PDB entry 3LZF | X-ray diffraction, 2.80 A resolution | chains A and B of the 4 polymer chains in the assembly

Chain A:
Name: Hemagglutinin, HA1 Subunit
Organism: Influenza A virus
Notes: fragment: Ectodomain HA1, residues 18-344
Reference sequence: Q9WFX3 (HEMA_I18A0); the construct lacks a stretch of the UniProt sequence, so the offset changes along the chain: 11-54 = UniProt 18-61; 55-83 = UniProt 63-91; 84-95 = UniProt 93-104; 96-125 = UniProt 106-135; 3 more segments
Amino-acid sequence (331 residues; numbered 7 to 329 plus 8 insertion-coded residues; the number before each row is that of its first residue; a row labelled like 125A-125C holds insertion residues (125A, then the next letters in order)):
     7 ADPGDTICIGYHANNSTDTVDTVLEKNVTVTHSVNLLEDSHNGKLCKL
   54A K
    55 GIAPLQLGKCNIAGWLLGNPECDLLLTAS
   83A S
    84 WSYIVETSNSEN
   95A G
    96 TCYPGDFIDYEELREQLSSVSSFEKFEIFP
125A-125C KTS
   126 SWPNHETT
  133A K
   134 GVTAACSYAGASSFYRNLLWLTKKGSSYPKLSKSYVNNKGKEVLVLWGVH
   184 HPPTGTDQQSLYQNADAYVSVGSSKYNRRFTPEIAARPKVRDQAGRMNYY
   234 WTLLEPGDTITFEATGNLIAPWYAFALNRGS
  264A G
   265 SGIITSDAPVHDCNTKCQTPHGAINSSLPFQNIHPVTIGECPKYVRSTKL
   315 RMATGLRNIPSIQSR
Not modelled in the structure: 7-10, 326-329
Disulfide bonds: Cys52-Cys277, Cys64-Cys76, Cys97-Cys139, Cys281-Cys305
Glycans and other covalent adducts: N-acetylglucosamine (NAG) linked to Asn21, Asn33, Asn95, Asn289
Sequence notes: expression tag (7-10)

Chain B:
Name: Hemagglutinin, HA2 Subunit
Organism: Influenza A virus
Notes: fragment: Ectodomain HA2, residues 345-520
Reference sequence: Q9WFX3 (HEMA_I18A0); residues 1-176 here correspond to UniProt positions 345-520 (UniProt number = residue number + 344)
Amino-acid sequence (179 residues; each row starts with the number of its first residue):
     1 GLFGAIAGFIEGGWTGMIDGWYGYHHQNEQGSGYAADQKSTQNAIDGITN
    51 KVNSVIEKMNTQFTAVGKEFNNLERRIENLNKKVDDGFLDIWTYNAELLV
   101 LLENERTLDFHDSNVRNLYEKVKSQLKNNAKEIGNGCFEFYHKCDDACME
   151 SVRNGTYDYPKYSEESKLNREEIDGVSGR
Not modelled in the structure: 174-179
Disulfide bonds: Cys144-Cys148
Sequence notes: expression tag (177-179)

Interface between chain A and chain B:
Inter-chain disulfides: Cys14(A)-Cys137(B)
Residue-residue contacts (121; chain A residue first):
  Asp11(A) with Gln27(B); Asn28(B); Glu29(B); Glu139(B); Phe140(B), hydrogen bond (backbone-backbone); Lys143(B); Cys144(B), hydrogen bond (side chain-backbone)
  Thr12(A) with His26(B); Gln27(B), hydrogen bond (backbone-backbone); Phe138(B); Glu139(B)
  Ile13(A) with His25(B); Cys137(B); Phe138(B), hydrogen bond (backbone-backbone); Val152(B), hydrophobic
  Cys14(A) with Trp14(B); Gly23(B); Tyr24(B); His25(B), hydrogen bond (backbone-backbone); Gly136(B); Cys137(B), disulfide
  Ile15(A) with Ile10(B); Trp14(B); Gly23(B); Leu118(B), hydrophobic; Gly136(B), hydrogen bond (backbone-backbone); Phe138(B), hydrophobic
  Gly16(A) with Trp14(B); Met17(B); Tyr22(B); Gly23(B), hydrogen bond (backbone-backbone)
  Tyr17(A) with Ile6(B), hydrophobic; Ala7(B), hydrogen bond (side chain-backbone); Ile10(B), hydrogen bond (side chain-backbone); Glu11(B), hydrogen bond (side chain-backbone); Gly12(B), hydrogen bond (side chain-backbone); Gly13(B); Trp14(B), hydrogen bond (backbone-backbone); Met17(B); Trp21(B)
  His18(A) with Gly13(B); Met17(B), hydrogen bond (side chain-backbone); Gly20(B); Trp21(B), hydrogen bond (backbone-backbone)
  Ala19(A) with Gly13(B); Trp14(B); Thr15(B)
  Val26(A) with Asn104(B)
  Asp27(A) with Leu101(B); Asn104(B), hydrogen bond (backbone-side chain)
  Thr28(A) with Leu101(B); Asn104(B); Glu105(B), hydrogen bond
  Val29(A) with Leu101(B); Leu102(B), hydrophobic; Glu105(B), hydrogen bond (backbone-side chain)
  Leu30(A) with Glu105(B), hydrogen bond (backbone-side chain)
  Thr37(A) with Trp21(B)
  His38(A) with Trp21(B), hydrogen bond
  Leu42(A) with Ile56(B), hydrophobic; Val100(B), hydrophobic
  Glu106(A) with Glu69(B); Phe70(B); Asn71(B)
  Arg109(A) with Glu69(B), salt bridge
  Glu110(A) with Lys68(B), salt bridge
  Gly264A(A) with Thr64(B), hydrogen bond (backbone-side chain)
  Ser265(A) with Thr64(B)
  Ile267(A) with Val66(B)
  Ile268(A) with Val66(B), hydrophobic
  Pro293(A) with Met59(B), hydrophobic
  Phe294(A) with Met59(B), hydrophobic; Ala96(B), hydrophobic
  Pro299(A) with Ala65(B)
  Val300(A) with Ala65(B); Val66(B), hydrophobic
  Thr301(A) with Gln62(B); Thr64(B); Ala65(B), hydrogen bond (backbone-backbone)
  Ile302(A) with Thr64(B); Val66(B), hydrophobic
  Gly303(A) with Gln62(B); Phe63(B); Thr64(B), hydrogen bond (backbone-side chain)
  Glu304(A) with Gln62(B); Phe63(B)
  Cys305(A) with Thr61(B); Gln62(B), hydrogen bond (backbone-backbone)
  Pro306(A) with Gln62(B)
  Lys307(A) with Gln62(B); Trp92(B)
  Tyr308(A) with Gln62(B); Leu89(B), hydrophobic
  Val309(A) with Leu89(B), hydrophobic; Thr93(B)
  Arg310(A) with Leu89(B); Asp90(B), salt bridge; Thr93(B), hydrogen bond (backbone-side chain)
  Ser311(A) with Glu97(B), hydrogen bond
  Leu314(A) with Ala96(B); Glu97(B)
  Arg315(A) with Val100(B); Asn104(B), hydrogen bond (backbone-side chain)
  Met316(A) with Val100(B), hydrophobic; Asn104(B)
  Ala317(A) with Asn104(B), hydrogen bond (backbone-side chain); Thr107(B)
  Thr318(A) with Trp21(B); Ile48(B); Val52(B); Thr107(B); His111(B), hydrogen bond (backbone-side chain)
  Gly319(A) with Leu108(B); His111(B), hydrogen bond (backbone-side chain)
  Leu320(A) with His111(B)
  Arg321(A) with Leu108(B)
  Ile323(A) with Ile6(B), hydrophobic; Ala7(B); Glu11(B); Gly12(B); Gly13(B), hydrogen bond (backbone-backbone)
Other interface residues (no listed pair), chain A (55 interface residues in all): Val34, Val36, Val40, Gly266, Gln295, Thr312, Pro324
Other interface residues (no listed pair), chain B (65 interface residues in all): Ile18, Val55, Gly67, Asp86, Val115, Tyr119, Val122, His142, Met149

Overview:
55 residues of chain A and 65 residues of chain B are in contact, with 1 disulfide bond, 30 hydrogen bonds and
3 salt bridges. Polar contacts include Arg109(A)-Glu69(B), Glu110(A)-Lys68(B) and Arg310(A)-Asp90(B).
N-acetylglucosamine is covalently linked to Asn21(A), Asn33(A), Asn95(A) and Asn289(A).
Chain A is Hemagglutinin, HA1 Subunit and chain B is Hemagglutinin, HA2 Subunit, both from Influenza A virus;
the structure, Crystal Structure of Fab 2D1 in Complex with the 1918 Influenza Virus Hemagglutinin, was
determined by X-ray diffraction, deposited together with 3LZG.
